PDB entry 5M2X | X-ray diffraction, 4.99 A resolution (low resolution: residue-level contacts below are approximate; hydrogen-bond / salt-bridge calls are withheld) | chain A

Chain A:
Molecule: NS5
Organism: Zika virus (strain Mr 766)
UniProt: A0A1B2ZC85 (A0A1B2ZC85_ZIKV); residues 1-903 here correspond to UniProt positions 2521-3423 (UniProt number = residue number + 2520)
Sequence (914 residues; numbered 0 to 913; the number before each row is that of its first residue; numbering starts at 0):
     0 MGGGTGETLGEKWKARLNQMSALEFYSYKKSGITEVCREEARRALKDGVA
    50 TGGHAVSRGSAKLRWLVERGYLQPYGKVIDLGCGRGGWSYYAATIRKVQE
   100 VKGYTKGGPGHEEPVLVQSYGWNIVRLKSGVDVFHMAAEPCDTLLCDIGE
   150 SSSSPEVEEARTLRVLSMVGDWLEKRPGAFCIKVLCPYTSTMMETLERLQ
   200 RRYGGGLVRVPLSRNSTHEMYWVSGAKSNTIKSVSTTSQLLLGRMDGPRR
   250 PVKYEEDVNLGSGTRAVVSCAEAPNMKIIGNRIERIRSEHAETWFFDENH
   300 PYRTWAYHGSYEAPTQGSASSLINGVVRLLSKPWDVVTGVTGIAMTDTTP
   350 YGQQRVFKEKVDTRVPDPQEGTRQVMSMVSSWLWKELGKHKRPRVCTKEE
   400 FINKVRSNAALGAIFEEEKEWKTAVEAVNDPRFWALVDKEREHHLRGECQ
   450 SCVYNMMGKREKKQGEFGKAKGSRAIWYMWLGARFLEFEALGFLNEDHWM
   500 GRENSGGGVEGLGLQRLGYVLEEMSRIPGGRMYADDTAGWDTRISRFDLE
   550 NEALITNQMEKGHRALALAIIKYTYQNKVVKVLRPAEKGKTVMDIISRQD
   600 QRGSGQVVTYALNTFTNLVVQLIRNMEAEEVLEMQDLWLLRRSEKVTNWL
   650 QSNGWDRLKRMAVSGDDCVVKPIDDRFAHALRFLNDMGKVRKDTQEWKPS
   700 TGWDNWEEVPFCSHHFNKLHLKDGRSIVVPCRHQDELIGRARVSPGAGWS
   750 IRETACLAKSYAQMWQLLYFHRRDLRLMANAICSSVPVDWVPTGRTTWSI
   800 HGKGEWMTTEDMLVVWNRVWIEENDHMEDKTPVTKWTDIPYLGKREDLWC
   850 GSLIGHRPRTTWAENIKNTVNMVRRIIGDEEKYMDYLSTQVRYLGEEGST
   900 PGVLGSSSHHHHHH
Unresolved in the structure: 0-5, 889-913
Construct notes: initiating methionine (0); expression tag (904-913)
Metal / ion sites: Zn2+ site 1: Glu439, His443, Cys448, Cys451; Zn2+ site 2: His714, Cys730, Cys849
Small-molecule neighbours: S-adenosylhomocysteine (SAH): Ser56, Gly58, Asp79, Gly81, Cys82, Gly83, Gly85, Gly86, Trp87, Tyr103, Thr104, Lys105, His110, Glu111, Val130, Asp131, Val132, Phe133, Asp146, Ile147
What the authors report for this chain:
  - self-association interface (contacts with another copy of this molecule): Asn17, Gln18, Tyr25, Lys28, Lys29, Lys45 to Val48, Glu155, Val156, Ala159, Leu321, Ile322, Gly324, Val325, Gly747, Ile750, Met871, Arg874, Ile875
  - mutagenesis - Y25A/K28S/K29A: increased catalytic activity
  - mutagenesis - Y25A/K28S/K29A: abolished binding to NS5 (chain A)

Overview:
Ligands of chain A: S-adenosylhomocysteine. The Zn2+ site 1 is built by Glu439, His443, Cys448 and Cys451. The
Zn2+ site 2 is built by His714, Cys730 and Cys849. From the paper: Y25A/K28S/K29A increase catalytic activity;
a self-association interface involving Asn17, Gln18 and Tyr25 among others.
Chain A is NS5 (Zika virus (strain Mr 766)); the structure, Crystal structure of the full-length Zika virus
NS5 protein (Human isolate Z1106033), was determined by X-ray diffraction, deposited together with 6I7P and
5M2Z.
